5WHS - chains A and B; structure by X-ray diffraction, 2.60 A resolution.

# Chain A (and B)
Molecule: Catalase-peroxidase
From: Neurospora crassa (strain ATCC 24698 / 74-OR23-1A / CBS 708.71 / DSM 1257 / FGSC 987)
Notes: EC 1.11.1.21; chain B of this document is another copy of the same molecule, construct and numbering; everything in this record applies to it too
Reference sequence: Q8X182 (KATG_NEUCR); residue numbers follow UniProt; this construct covers 7-741
Sequence (768 residues; numbered -14 to 753; the number before each row is that of its first residue; numbers below 1 keep their minus sign (Met-14 is residue -14)):
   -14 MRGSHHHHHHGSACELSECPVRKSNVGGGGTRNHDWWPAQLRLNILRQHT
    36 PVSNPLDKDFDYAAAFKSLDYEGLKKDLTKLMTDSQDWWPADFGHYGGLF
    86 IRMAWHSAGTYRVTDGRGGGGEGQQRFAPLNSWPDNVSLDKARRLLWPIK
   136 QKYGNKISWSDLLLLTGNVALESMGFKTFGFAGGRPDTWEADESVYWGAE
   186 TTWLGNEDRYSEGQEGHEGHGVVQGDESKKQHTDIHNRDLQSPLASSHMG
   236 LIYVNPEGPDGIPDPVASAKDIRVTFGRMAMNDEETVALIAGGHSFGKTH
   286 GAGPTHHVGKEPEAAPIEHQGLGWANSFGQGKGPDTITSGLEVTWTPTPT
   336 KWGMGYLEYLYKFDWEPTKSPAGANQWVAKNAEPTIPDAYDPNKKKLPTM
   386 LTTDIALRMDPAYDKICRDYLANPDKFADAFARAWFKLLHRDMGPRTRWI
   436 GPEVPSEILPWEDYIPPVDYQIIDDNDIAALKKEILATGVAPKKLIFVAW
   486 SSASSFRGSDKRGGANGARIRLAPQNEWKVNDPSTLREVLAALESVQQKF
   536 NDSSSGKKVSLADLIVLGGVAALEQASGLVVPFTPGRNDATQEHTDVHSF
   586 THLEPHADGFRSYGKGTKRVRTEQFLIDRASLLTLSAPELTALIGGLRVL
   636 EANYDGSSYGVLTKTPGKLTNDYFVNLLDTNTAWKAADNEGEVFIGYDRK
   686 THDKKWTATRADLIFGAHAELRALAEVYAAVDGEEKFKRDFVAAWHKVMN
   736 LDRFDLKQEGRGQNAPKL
Unresolved in the structure: -14 to 6, 197-218, 742-753
Modified residues: Trp90 (1-hydroperoxy-L-tryptophan; TOX)
Construct notes: expression tag (-14 to 6, 742-753)
Ion coordination: heme Fe near His279 (its only coordinating residue here)
Small-molecule neighbours: heme (HEM): Gly83, Leu84, Ile86, Arg87, Trp90, Val239, Pro241, Ile257, Phe261, Leu274, Ile275, Gly278, His279, Phe281, Gly282, Lys283, Thr284, His285, Thr323, Ser324, Leu326, Trp330, Leu386, Thr388, Phe416, Trp420

# Interface between chain A and chain B
Contacting residue pairs - 196 pairs, chain A then chain B:
  Arg7(A) - Pro23(B)  hydrogen bond (backbone-backbone)
  Arg7(A) - Ala24(B)
  Arg7(A) - Arg27(B)
  Lys8(A) - Ala184(B)
  Lys8(A) - Thr186(B)
  Ser9(A) - Tyr181(B)
  Ser9(A) - Arg604(B)  hydrogen bond (side chain-backbone)
  Ser9(A) - Val605(B)
  Ser9(A) - Gln609(B)
  Asn10(A) - Tyr181(B)
  Asn10(A) - Gln226(B)
  Asn10(A) - Ser227(B)  hydrogen bond (side chain-backbone)
  Asn10(A) - Pro228(B)
  Asn10(A) - Arg604(B)
  Asn10(A) - Val605(B)
  Val11(A) - Tyr181(B)
  Val11(A) - Val605(B)  hydrophobic
  Val11(A) - Phe610(B)  hydrophobic
  Val11(A) - Asp613(B)
  Gly12(A) - Ser179(B)
  Gly12(A) - Asp613(B)  hydrogen bond (backbone-side chain)
  Gly13(A) - Ser179(B)
  Gly14(A) - Tyr181(B)
  Gly15(A) - Tyr181(B)
  Gly15(A) - Gly183(B)
  Thr16(A) - Gly183(B)  hydrogen bond (backbone-backbone)
  Thr16(A) - Ala184(B)  hydrogen bond (side chain-backbone)
  Thr16(A) - Glu185(B)  hydrogen bond (side chain-backbone)
  Arg17(A) - Glu178(B)  salt bridge
  Arg17(A) - Val180(B)  hydrogen bond (side chain-backbone)
  Arg17(A) - Tyr181(B)
  Asn18(A) - Ala113(B)
  Asn18(A) - Pro114(B)
  Asn18(A) - Ala176(B)
  His19(A) - His19(B)
  Trp21(A) - Glu185(B)
  Trp21(A) - Thr186(B)
  Trp21(A) - Thr187(B)
  Trp21(A) - Trp188(B)  hydrophobic
  Trp21(A) - Met234(B)  hydrophobic
  Trp22(A) - Ala113(B)  hydrophobic
  Trp22(A) - Pro114(B)  hydrophobic
  Trp22(A) - Ser117(B)
  Trp22(A) - Glu296(B)  hydrogen bond
  Trp22(A) - Glu298(B)
  Trp22(A) - Ala299(B)
  Pro23(A) - Arg7(B)  hydrogen bond (backbone-backbone)
  Ala24(A) - Arg7(B)
  Gln25(A) - Glu298(B)  hydrogen bond
  Arg32(A) - Ser38(B)
  Arg32(A) - Trp174(B)
  Arg32(A) - Glu175(B)  salt bridge
  Thr35(A) - Val37(B)
  Val37(A) - Ser621(B)
  Val37(A) - Pro623(B)
  Ser38(A) - Arg32(B)
  Ser38(A) - Pro623(B)
  Asn39(A) - Pro623(B)
  Pro40(A) - Pro623(B)  hydrophobic
  Pro40(A) - Leu709(B)  hydrophobic
  Pro40(A) - Val712(B)  hydrophobic
  Pro40(A) - Lys721(B)  hydrogen bond (backbone-side chain)
  Leu41(A) - Val712(B)  hydrophobic
  Asp42(A) - Lys721(B)  salt bridge
  Asp42(A) - Arg724(B)  salt bridge
  Arg111(A) - Ala704(B)
  Arg111(A) - Ala708(B)
  Arg111(A) - Glu711(B)  salt bridge
  Phe112(A) - Ala704(B)
  Phe112(A) - Glu705(B)
  Ala113(A) - Asn18(B)  hydrogen bond (backbone-side chain)
  Ala113(A) - Trp22(B)  hydrophobic
  Pro114(A) - Asn18(B)
  Pro114(A) - Trp22(B)  hydrophobic
  Asn116(A) - Ala704(B)
  Ser117(A) - Trp22(B)
  Arg129(A) - Thr665(B)
  Arg129(A) - Arg707(B)
  Trp132(A) - Leu663(B)  hydrogen bond (side chain-backbone)
  Trp132(A) - Thr665(B)
  Trp132(A) - Glu711(B)
  Trp132(A) - Ala714(B)  hydrophobic
  Gln136(A) - Ala714(B)
  Gln136(A) - Ala715(B)
  Gln136(A) - Val716(B)  hydrogen bond (backbone-backbone)
  Lys137(A) - Val716(B)
  Gly139(A) - Ala715(B)
  Gly139(A) - Asp717(B)
  Asn140(A) - Asp717(B)  hydrogen bond (backbone-side chain)
  Trp144(A) - Glu711(B)  hydrogen bond
  Trp174(A) - Arg32(B)
  Trp174(A) - Glu705(B)
  Trp174(A) - Ala708(B)
  Trp174(A) - Val712(B)  hydrophobic
  Glu175(A) - Arg32(B)  salt bridge
  Glu175(A) - Glu705(B)
  Ala176(A) - Asn18(B)
  Ala176(A) - Glu705(B)  hydrogen bond (backbone-side chain)
  Glu178(A) - Arg17(B)  hydrogen bond (backbone-side chain)
  Ser179(A) - Gly12(B)
  Val180(A) - Arg17(B)  hydrogen bond (backbone-side chain)
  Tyr181(A) - Ser9(B)
  Tyr181(A) - Asn10(B)
  Tyr181(A) - Val11(B)
  Tyr181(A) - Gly14(B)
  Tyr181(A) - Gly15(B)
  Tyr181(A) - Arg17(B)
  Gly183(A) - Gly15(B)
  Gly183(A) - Thr16(B)  hydrogen bond (backbone-backbone)
  Ala184(A) - Lys8(B)
  Ala184(A) - Thr16(B)
  Glu185(A) - Thr16(B)  hydrogen bond (backbone-side chain)
  Glu185(A) - Trp21(B)
  Thr186(A) - Trp21(B)
  Thr187(A) - Trp21(B)
  Trp188(A) - Trp21(B)
  Trp188(A) - Trp22(B)  hydrophobic
  Gln226(A) - Asn10(B)
  Ser227(A) - Asn10(B)  hydrogen bond (backbone-side chain)
  Pro228(A) - Asn10(B)
  Met234(A) - Trp21(B)  hydrophobic
  Glu296(A) - Trp22(B)  hydrogen bond
  Glu298(A) - Trp22(B)
  Glu298(A) - Gln25(B)  hydrogen bond
  Ala299(A) - Trp22(B)
  Ile302(A) - Phe679(B)  hydrophobic
  Ile302(A) - Arg695(B)
  Ile302(A) - Ile699(B)
  Ile302(A) - Ala702(B)
  Glu303(A) - Trp669(B)
  Glu303(A) - Phe679(B)
  Gln305(A) - Trp669(B)
  Gln305(A) - Leu698(B)
  Gln305(A) - Gly701(B)
  Gln305(A) - Ala702(B)
  Gln305(A) - Arg707(B)
  Gly306(A) - Gly701(B)
  Gly306(A) - Ala702(B)
  Arg604(A) - Ser9(B)  hydrogen bond (backbone-side chain)
  Arg604(A) - Asn10(B)
  Val605(A) - Ser9(B)
  Val605(A) - Asn10(B)
  Val605(A) - Val11(B)  hydrophobic
  Gln609(A) - Ser9(B)
  Asp613(A) - Val11(B)
  Asp613(A) - Gly12(B)  hydrogen bond (side chain-backbone)
  Ser621(A) - Val37(B)
  Pro623(A) - Val37(B)
  Pro623(A) - Ser38(B)
  Pro623(A) - Asn39(B)
  Pro623(A) - Pro40(B)  hydrophobic
  Leu662(A) - Gln305(B)
  Leu663(A) - Trp132(B)  hydrogen bond (backbone-side chain)
  Thr665(A) - Arg129(B)
  Trp669(A) - Glu303(B)
  Trp669(A) - Gln305(B)
  Phe679(A) - Ile302(B)  hydrophobic
  Phe679(A) - Glu303(B)
  Arg684(A) - Trp73(B)
  Arg695(A) - Ile302(B)
  Leu698(A) - Ile302(B)  hydrophobic
  Leu698(A) - Gln305(B)  hydrogen bond (backbone-side chain)
  Ile699(A) - Ile302(B)
  Gly701(A) - Gln305(B)
  Gly701(A) - Gly306(B)
  Ala702(A) - Ile302(B)  hydrophobic
  Ala702(A) - Gln305(B)
  Ala702(A) - Gly306(B)
  Ala704(A) - Arg111(B)
  Ala704(A) - Phe112(B)
  Ala704(A) - Asn116(B)
  Glu705(A) - Phe112(B)
  Glu705(A) - Ala176(B)
  Arg707(A) - Arg129(B)
  Arg707(A) - Gln305(B)
  Ala708(A) - Arg111(B)
  Ala708(A) - Trp174(B)
  Leu709(A) - Pro40(B)  hydrophobic
  Leu709(A) - Trp174(B)  hydrophobic
  Glu711(A) - Arg111(B)  salt bridge
  Glu711(A) - Trp132(B)
  Glu711(A) - Trp144(B)  hydrogen bond
  Val712(A) - Pro40(B)  hydrophobic
  Val712(A) - Leu41(B)  hydrophobic
  Val712(A) - Trp174(B)  hydrophobic
  Ala714(A) - Trp132(B)  hydrophobic
  Ala714(A) - Gln136(B)  hydrogen bond (backbone-side chain)
  Ala715(A) - Gln136(B)
  Val716(A) - Gln136(B)  hydrogen bond (backbone-backbone)
  Val716(A) - Lys137(B)
  Asp717(A) - Tyr138(B)
  Asp717(A) - Gly139(B)  hydrogen bond (side chain-backbone)
  Asp717(A) - Asn140(B)
  Lys721(A) - Pro40(B)  hydrogen bond (side chain-backbone)
  Lys721(A) - Asp42(B)  salt bridge
  Arg724(A) - Asp42(B)  salt bridge
Other interface residues (no listed pair), chain A (105 interface residues in all): Ile30, Leu31, Trp73, Arg102, Pro133, Asp177, Arg606, Glu608, Phe610, Val660, Ala671, Asp725
Other interface residues (no listed pair), chain B (105 interface residues in all): Gly13, Ile30, Leu31, Thr35, Arg102, Pro133, Glu608, Val660, Leu662, Ala671, Arg684, Asp725

# In short
Chain A and chain B each contribute 105 residues to their interface; the contacts include 34 hydrogen bonds
and 9 salt bridges. Among the polar pairs are Arg17(A)-Glu178(B), Arg32(A)-Glu175(B) and Asp42(A)-Lys721(B).
Bound to chain A: heme.
Chain A and chain B are both Catalase-peroxidase (Neurospora crassa (strain ATCC 24698 / 74-OR23-1A / CBS
708.71 / DSM 1257 / FGSC 987)); the structure, Crystal structure of the catalase-peroxidase from Neurospora
crassa at 2.6 A, was determined by X-ray diffraction together with 5WHQ from the same study.
